PDB entry 7PI8 | electron microscopy, 8.90 A resolution (very low resolution: no residue pairs are listed; an interface is given only as per-side residue counts) | chains i and 3 of the 53 polymer chains in the assembly

[Chain i]
Name: 50S ribosomal protein L13
Source organism: Mycoplasma pneumoniae M129
Reference sequence: P75178 (RL13_MYCPN); residues 1-146 here = UniProt positions 1-146
Chain sequence (146 residues; each row starts with the number of its first residue):
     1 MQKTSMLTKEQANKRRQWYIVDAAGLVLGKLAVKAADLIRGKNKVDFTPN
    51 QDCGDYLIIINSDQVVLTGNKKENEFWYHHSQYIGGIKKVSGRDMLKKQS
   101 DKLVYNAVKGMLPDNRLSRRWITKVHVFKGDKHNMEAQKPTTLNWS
Not modelled in the structure: 1-2

[Chain 3]
Molecule: 23S ribosomal RNA
Source organism: Mycoplasma pneumoniae M129
Sequence (2907 nucleotides; each row starts with the number of its first residue):
     1 UACAAUAAGUUACUAAGGGCUUAUGGUGGAUGCCUUGGCACUAAUAGGCG
    51 AUGAAGGACGUGUUAACCUGCGAUAAGCUUCGGGUAGGUGGUAAGAACCU
   101 CAGAUCCGGAGAUUUCCGAAUGGAGCAAUCCGGUAGUUGGAAACAGCUAU
   151 CAUUAAUUGAUGAAUAAAUAGUCAAUUAAAGCAAUACGUGGUGAAGUGAA
   201 ACAUCUCAGUAGCCACAGGAAAAGAAAACGAAUGUGAUUCCGUGUGUAGU
   251 GGCGAGCGAAAGCGGAACAGGCCAAACUUAUCAUUAGAUAGGGGUUGUAG
   301 GGCUUGCAAUGUGGACUUGAAAACGAUAGAAGAAGCUGUUGGAAAGCAGC
   351 GCGCAAAAGGGUGAUAGCCCCGUAUUUGAAAUUGUUUUCAUACCUAGCGA
   401 GAUCCCUGAGUAGCUCGGAAAACGUUAUUUUGAGUGAAUCUGCCCAGACC
   451 AUUGGGUAAGCCUAAAUACUAAUUAGUGACCGAUAGCGAAACAGUACCGU
   501 GAGGGAAAGGUGAAAAGAACCCAGAGAUGGGAGUGAAAUAGAUUCUGAAA
   551 CCAUAUGCCUACAACGUGUCAGAGCACAUUAAUGUGUGAUGGCGUGCGUU
   601 UUGAAGUAUGAGCCGGCGAGUUAUGAUAGCAAGCGUUAGUUAACCAGGAG
   651 AUGGGGAGCUGUAGCGAAAGCGAGUUUUAAAAGAGCGUUUGUUUGUUAUU
   701 AUAGACCCGAAACGGGUUGAGCUAGUCAUGAGCAGGUUGAAGGUUGAGUA
   751 ACAUCAACUGGAGGACCGAACCGACUCUCGUUGAAACGAUAGCGGAUGAC
   801 UUGUGAUUAGGGGUGAAAUUCCAAUCGAAAUCCGUGAUAGCUGGUUCUCG
   851 UCGAAAUAGCUUUAAGGCUAGCGUGAGAUCACAAAUAAGUGGAGGUAAAG
   901 CUACUGAAUGUAUGAUGGCGCCACCUAGGCGUACUGAAUACAAUUAAACU
   951 CUGAAUGCCAUUUAUUUUAUUCUCGCAGUCAGACAGUGGGGGAUAAGCUU
  1001 CAUUGUCAAGAGGGGAAGAGCCCAGAUCAUUAAAUAAGGUCCCCAAAAUA
  1051 UACUAAGUGGAAAAGGAUGUGAAAGUGCUAAAACAGCAAGGAUGUUGGCU
  1101 UAGAAGCAGCCAUCGUUUAAAGAGUGCGUAACAGCUCACUUGUCGAGUGU
  1151 UUUUGCGCCGAAGAUGUAACGGGGCUAAGUAUAUUACCGAAUUUAUGGAU
  1201 AAGAUUUAUAUCUUGUGGUAGACGAGCGUUGUAUUGGAGUUGAAGUCAAA
  1251 GCGUGAGCAUUGGUGGAUCCAAUACAAGUGAGAAUGCCGGCAUGAGUAAC
  1301 GCUUGGGAGUGAGAAUCUCCCAAACCGAUUGACUAAGGUUUCCUGGACCA
  1351 GGGUCGUCCUUCCAGGGUUAGUCUGGACCUAAGCUGAGGCUGAAAAGCGU
  1401 AGGCGAUGGACAACAGGUUAAUAUUCCUGUACUUACAGUUAGACUGAUGG
  1451 AGUGACAAAGAAGGUUUUCCACCCCCAUAAUUGGAUUUGGGGAUAAAUCA
  1501 UAAGGUGGUACAAUAGGCAAAUCCGUUGUGCAUAACAUUGAGUGAUGAUG
  1551 UCGAGUGAAUGAGUGAUCAAGUAGCGAAGGUGGUAUUAAUCAUGCUUUCA
  1601 AGAAAAGCUUCUAGGGUUAAUCUAGCUGUAACCAGUACCGAGAACGAACA
  1651 CACGUAGUCAAGGAGAGGAUCCUAAGGUUAGCGAGUGAACUAUAGCCAAG
  1701 GAACUCUGCAAAUUAACCCCGUAAGUUAGCGAGAAGGGGUGCUUAUGUAA
  1751 AAGUAAGCCGCAGUGAAGAACGAGGGGGGACUGUUUAACUAAAACACAAC
  1801 UCUAUGCCAAACCGUAAGGUGAUGUAUAUGGGGUGACACCUGCCCAGUGC
  1851 UGGAAGGUUAAAGAAGGAGGUUAGCGCAAGCGAAGCUUUUAACUGAAGCC
  1901 CCAGUGAACGGCGGCCGUAACUAUAACGGUCCUAAGGUAGCGAAAUUCCU
  1951 AGUCGGGUAAAUUCCGUCCCGCUUGAAUGGUGUAACCAUCUCUUGACUGU
  2001 CUCGGCUAUAGACUCGGUGAAAUCCAGGUACGGGUGAAGACACCCGUUAG
  2051 GCGCAACGGGACGGAAAGACCCCGUGAAGCUUUACUGUAGCUUAAUAUUG
  2101 AUCAGGACAUUAUCAUGUAGAGAAUAGGUAGGAGCAAUCGAUGCAAGUUC
  2151 GCUAGGACUUGUUGAUGCGAAAGGUGGAAUACUACCCUUGGUUGUGUGCU
  2201 GUUCUAAUUGGUAACUGUUAUCCAGUUUCAAGACAGUGUUAGGUGGGCAG
  2251 UUUGACUGGGGCGGUCGCCUCCUAAAAGGUAACGGAGGCGUACAAAGGUA
  2301 CCUUCAGUACGGUUGGAAAUCGUAUGUAGAGUGUAAUGGUGUAAGGGUGC
  2351 UUGACUGUGAGACAUACAGGUCGAACAGGUGAGAAAUCAGGUCAUAGUGA
  2401 UCCGGUGGUCCAGUAUGGAAUGGCCAUCGCUCAACGGAUAAAAGCUACUC
  2451 CGGGGAUAACAGGCUGAUACUGCCCAAGAGUUCAUAUCGACGGCAGUGUU
  2501 UGGCACCUCGAUGUCGACUCAUCUCAUCCUCGAGCUGAAGCAGGUUCGAA
  2551 GGGUUCGGCUGUUCGCCGAUUAAAGAGAUACGUGAGUUGGGUUCAAACCG
  2601 UCGUGAGACAGGUUGGUCCCUAUCUAUUGUGCCCGUAGGAAGAUUGAAGA
  2651 GUGUUGCUUCUAGUACGAGAGGACCGAAGCGAGGACACCUCUUAUGCUCC
  2701 AGUUGUAGCGCCAGCUGCACCGCUGGGUAGUAACGUGUCUAUUAGAUAAA
  2751 CGCUGAAAGCAUCUAAGUGUGAAACUAUCUCAAAGAUUAAUCUUCCCAUU
  2801 UCGCAAGAAAGUAAGAGCCGUCAAAGACGAUGACGUUGAUAGGUUACAGG
  2851 UGUAAGCAUAGUGAUAUGUUGAGCUGAGUAAUACUAAUUGCUCGAGGACU
  2901 UAUUGGA
Not modelled in the structure: 1-7, 923-927, 1560-1569, 2901-2907

[Interface between chain i and chain 3]
At this resolution (9 A) residue pairs are not listed: 60 residues of chain i and 53 of chain 3 lie at the interface.

[Summary]
Chain i and chain 3 form an interface of 60 and 53 residues respectively.
Here chain i is 50S ribosomal protein L13 and chain 3 is 23S ribosomal RNA, both from Mycoplasma pneumoniae
M129. Entry 7PI8 (70S ribosome with P-site tRNA in spectinomycin-treated Mycoplasma pneumoniae cells) was
determined by electron microscopy, deposited together with 7OOC, 7OOD, 7P6Z, 7PAH, 7PAI, 7PAJ and 23 further
entries.
